7LVQ - chains A and B of the 3 polymer chains in the assembly; structure by electron microscopy, 2.90 A resolution.

[Chain A]
Molecule: Tubulin alpha-1B chain
Source organism: Sus scrofa
Reference sequence: Q2XVP4 (TBA1B_PIG); residues 1-451 here = UniProt positions 1-451
Chain sequence (451 residues; row label = number of the first residue in the row):
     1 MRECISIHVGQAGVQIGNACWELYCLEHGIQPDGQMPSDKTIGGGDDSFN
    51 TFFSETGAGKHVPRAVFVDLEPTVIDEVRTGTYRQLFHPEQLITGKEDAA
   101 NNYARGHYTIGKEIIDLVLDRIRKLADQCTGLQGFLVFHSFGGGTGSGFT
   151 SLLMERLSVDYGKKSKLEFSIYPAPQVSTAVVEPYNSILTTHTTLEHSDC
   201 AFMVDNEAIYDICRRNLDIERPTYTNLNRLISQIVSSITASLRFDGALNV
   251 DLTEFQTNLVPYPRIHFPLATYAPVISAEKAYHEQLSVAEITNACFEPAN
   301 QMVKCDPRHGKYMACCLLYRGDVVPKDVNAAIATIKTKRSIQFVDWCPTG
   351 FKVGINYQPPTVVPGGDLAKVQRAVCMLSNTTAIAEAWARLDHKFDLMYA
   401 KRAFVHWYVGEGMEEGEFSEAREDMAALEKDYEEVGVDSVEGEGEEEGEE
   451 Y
Unresolved in the structure: 442-451
Bound ions: Mg2+: Glu71, Asp98 (together with GTP)
Small-molecule neighbours: GTP (guanosine-5'-triphosphate): Val9, Gly10, Gln11, Ala12, Gln15, Glu71, Asp98, Ala99, Ala100, Asn101, Ser140, Gly142, Gly143, Gly144, Thr145, Gly146, Ile171, Thr179, Glu183, Asn206, Tyr224, Leu227, Asn228, Ile231
Curated features (UniProtKB/Swiss-Prot):
  - motif: Met1 to Cys4 (MREC motif)
  - active site: Glu254
  - binding site (GTP): Gly10, Gln11, Ala12, Gln15, Glu71, Ala99, Ser140, Gly143, Gly144, Thr145, Gly146, Thr179, Glu183, Asn206, Tyr224, Asn228, Leu252
  - binding site (Mg(2+)): Glu71
  - site: Tyr451 (Involved in polymerization)
  - modified residue: Lys40 (N6,N6,N6-trimethyllysine), Ser48 (Phosphoserine), Ser232 (Phosphoserine), Tyr282 (3'-nitrotyrosine), Arg339 (Omega-N-methylarginine), Ser439 (Phosphoserine), Glu443 (5-glutamyl polyglutamate), Glu445 (5-glutamyl polyglutamate), Tyr451 (3'-nitrotyrosine)
  - cross-link (Glycyl lysine isopeptide (Lys-Gly)): Lys326 (interchain with G-Cter in ubiquitin), Lys370 (interchain with G-Cter in ubiquitin)

[Chain B]
Molecule: Tubulin beta-2B chain
Source organism: Sus scrofa
Reference sequence: A0A287AGU7 (A0A287AGU7_PIG); residue numbers follow UniProt; this construct covers 1-445
Chain sequence (445 residues; each row starts with the number of its first residue):
     1 MREIVHIQAGQCGNQIGAKFWEVISDEHGIDPTGSYHGDSDLQLERINVY
    51 YNEATGNKYVPRAILVDLEPGTMDSVRSGPFGQIFRPDNFVFGQSGAGNN
   101 WAKGHYTEGAELVDSVLDVVRKESESCDCLQGFQLTHSLGGGTGSGMGTL
   151 LISKIREEYPDRIMNTFSVMPSPKVSDTVVEPYNATLSVHQLVENTDETY
   201 CIDNEALYDICFRTLKLTTPTYGDLNHLVSATMSGVTTCLRFPGQLNADL
   251 RKLAVNMVPFPRLHFFMPGFAPLTSRGSQQYRALTVPELTQQMFDSKNMM
   301 AACDPRHGRYLTVAAIFRGRMSMKEVDEQMLNVQNKNSSYFVEWIPNNVK
   351 TAVCDIPPRGLKMSATFIGNSTAIQELFKRISEQFTAMFRRKAFLHWYTG
   401 EGMDEMEFTEAESNMNDLVSEYQQYQDATADEQGEFEEEEGEDEA
Unresolved in the structure: 430-445
Small-molecule neighbours:
  - GDP (guanosine-5'-diphosphate): Gly10, Gln11, Cys12, Gln15, Asp67, Asn99, Ser138, Gly141, Gly142, Thr143, Gly144, Asp177, Glu181, Asn204, Tyr222, Asn226
  - GTP (guanosine-5'-triphosphate): Gln245, Leu246, Lys252
  - taxol (TA1): Glu22, Val23, Asp26, Glu27, Leu215, Leu217, Asp224, His227, Leu228, Ala231, Ser234, Phe270, Pro272, Leu273, Thr274, Ser275, Arg276, Gln279, Pro358, Arg359, Gly360, Leu361

[How chain A and chain B interact]
Pairs across the interface (70; chain A residue first):
  Gln11(A) - Gly244(B)
  Gln11(A) - Gln245(B)  hydrogen bond (side chain-backbone)
  Gln11(A) - Leu246(B)
  Gln11(A) - Asn247(B)
  Gln15(A) - Gln245(B)
  Glu71(A) - Asn247(B)
  Pro72(A) - Arg46(B)
  Thr73(A) - Arg2(B)
  Thr73(A) - Asn247(B)  hydrogen bond
  Asp76(A) - Arg46(B)  salt bridge
  Glu77(A) - Pro243(B)
  Thr80(A) - Glu45(B)
  Gly95(A) - Arg2(B)
  Lys96(A) - Arg2(B)
  Lys96(A) - Asp128(B)  salt bridge
  Lys96(A) - Cys129(B)
  Glu97(A) - Cys129(B)
  Glu97(A) - Leu130(B)
  Glu97(A) - Arg251(B)  salt bridge
  Ala100(A) - Arg251(B)
  Ala100(A) - Lys252(B)
  Ala100(A) - Val255(B)
  Asn101(A) - Lys252(B)
  Asn101(A) - Asn256(B)  hydrogen bond
  Asn101(A) - Lys350(B)
  Arg105(A) - Arg251(B)
  Gln176(A) - Leu331(B)
  Val177(A) - Asp327(B)
  Ser178(A) - Asn347(B)  hydrogen bond (backbone-side chain)
  Thr179(A) - Leu246(B)
  Thr179(A) - Asp327(B)
  Thr179(A) - Lys350(B)  hydrogen bond (backbone-side chain)
  Thr179(A) - Thr351(B)
  Ala180(A) - Asn256(B)
  Ala180(A) - Asn347(B)
  Ala180(A) - Val349(B)
  Val181(A) - Asn256(B)  hydrogen bond (backbone-side chain)
  Val181(A) - Asn347(B)
  Val181(A) - Asn348(B)
  Val181(A) - Val349(B)
  Val182(A) - Asn256(B)
  Tyr210(A) - Met323(B)
  Tyr210(A) - Lys324(B)
  Tyr210(A) - Asp327(B)  hydrogen bond
  Glu220(A) - Lys324(B)  hydrogen bond (backbone-side chain)
  Arg221(A) - Ser322(B)
  Arg221(A) - Glu325(B)  salt bridge
  Pro222(A) - Ser322(B)
  Pro222(A) - Met323(B)
  Pro222(A) - Lys324(B)
  Thr223(A) - Gln245(B)
  Thr223(A) - Met321(B)
  Tyr224(A) - Gln245(B)  hydrogen bond (backbone-side chain)
  Tyr224(A) - Met323(B)
  Lys394(A) - Pro346(B)
  Leu397(A) - Trp344(B)
  Met398(A) - Trp344(B)
  Lys401(A) - Phe260(B)
  Lys401(A) - Trp344(B)
  Ala403(A) - Trp344(B)  hydrophobic
  Phe404(A) - Val255(B)
  Phe404(A) - Asn256(B)
  Phe404(A) - Val258(B)
  Phe404(A) - Pro259(B)  hydrogen bond (backbone-backbone)
  His406(A) - Val258(B)
  His406(A) - Pro259(B)  hydrogen bond (side chain-backbone)
  His406(A) - Phe260(B)
  Trp407(A) - Ala254(B)
  Trp407(A) - Val255(B)  hydrophobic
  Trp407(A) - Val258(B)  hydrogen bond (side chain-backbone)
Other interface residues (no listed pair), chain A (39 interface residues in all): Val74, Asp98, Arg214, Arg402
Other interface residues (no listed pair), chain B (40 interface residues in all): Gln131, Cys239, Asp249, Pro261, Asn335, Glu343, Tyr425

[Overview]
39 residues of chain A face 40 of chain B across their interface; the contacts include 12 hydrogen bonds and 4
salt bridges. Polar contacts include Asp76(A)-Arg46(B), Lys96(A)-Asp128(B) and Glu97(A)-Arg251(B). GTP is
bound between chain A and chain B.
Here chain A is Tubulin alpha-1B chain and chain B is Tubulin beta-2B chain, both from Sus scrofa. Entry 7LVQ
(KIF14[391-743] - AMP-PNP closed state class in complex with a microtubule) was determined by electron
microscopy (same publication as 6WWE, 6WWF, 6WWG, 6WWH, 6WWI, 6WWJ and 13 further entries).
